Entry 2IAX (X-ray diffraction, 1.10 A resolution); this record covers chain A.

== Chain A ==
Protein: Diisopropylfluorophosphatase
From: Loligo vulgaris
Notes: EC 3.1.8.2
UniProt: Q7SIG4 (DFPA_LOLVU); numbering as in UniProt (aligned over 3-314)
Amino-acid sequence (312 residues; row label = number of the first residue in the row):
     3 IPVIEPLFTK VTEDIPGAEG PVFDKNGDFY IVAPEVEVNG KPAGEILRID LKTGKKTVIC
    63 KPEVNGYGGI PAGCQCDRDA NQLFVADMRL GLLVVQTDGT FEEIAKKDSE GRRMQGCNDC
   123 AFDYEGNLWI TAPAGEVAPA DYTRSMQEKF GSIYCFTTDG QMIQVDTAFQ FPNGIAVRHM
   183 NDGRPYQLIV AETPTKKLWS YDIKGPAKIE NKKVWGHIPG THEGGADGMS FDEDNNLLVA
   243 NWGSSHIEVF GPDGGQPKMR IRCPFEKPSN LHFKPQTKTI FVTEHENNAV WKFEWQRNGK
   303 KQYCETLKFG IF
Construct notes: engineered mutation S232 (Asp in Q7SIG4)
Curated features (UniProtKB/Swiss-Prot):
  - active site: H287 (Proton acceptor)
  - binding site (Ca(2+)): E21, N120, N175, D229, L273, H274
Metal / ion sites: Ca2+: E21, N120, N175, D229

== Overview ==
The Ca2+ site is built by E21, N120, N175 and D229. UniProt lists active-site residue H287 and 6 Ca2+-binding
residues.
Chain A is Diisopropylfluorophosphatase (Loligo vulgaris); the structure, Crystal structure of squid ganglion
DFPase D232S mutant, was determined by X-ray diffraction, deposited together with 2IAV and 2IAW.
